8SLM - chain A; structure by X-ray diffraction, 2.81 A resolution.

Chain A:
Molecule: Zn dependent hydrolase fused to HTH domain, IrrE ortholog
Organism: Deinococcus geothermalis
UniProtKB: Q1J1D6 (Q1J1D6_DEIGD); numbering as in UniProt (aligned over 1-289)
Amino-acid sequence (291 residues; row label = number of the first residue in the row; numbers below 1 keep their minus sign (Gly-1 is residue -1)):
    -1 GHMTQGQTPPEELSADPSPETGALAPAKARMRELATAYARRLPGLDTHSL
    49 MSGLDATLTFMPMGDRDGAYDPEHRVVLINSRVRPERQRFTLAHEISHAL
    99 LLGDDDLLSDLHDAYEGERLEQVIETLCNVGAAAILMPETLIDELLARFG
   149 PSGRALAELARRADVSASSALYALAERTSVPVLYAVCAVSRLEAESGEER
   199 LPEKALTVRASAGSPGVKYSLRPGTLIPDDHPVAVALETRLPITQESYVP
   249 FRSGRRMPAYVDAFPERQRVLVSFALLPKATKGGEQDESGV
Disordered / not traced: -1 to 18, 71-72, 192-200, 278-289
Construct notes: expression tag (-1 to 0)
Small-molecule neighbours: Mn2+ (MN): Tyr68, His92, Glu93, His96, Glu123
What the authors report for this chain:
  - binding site for sulfate ion: Arg85, Arg207, Arg267
  - Mn2+ coordination: His92, His96
  - mutagenesis - R85A/R207A/R267A: abolished binding to ssDNA
  - mutagenesis - R85A/R207A, R207A/R267A: decreased binding to ssDNA
  - mutagenesis - R85A/R207A/R267A: abolished catalytic activity on ssDNA
  - mutagenesis - L22A/K26A/R117A: unchanged catalytic activity on ssDNA

In short:
Bound to chain A: Mn2+. The paper reports a binding site for sulfate ion at Arg85, Arg207 and Arg267;
R85A/R207A and R207A/R267A reduce binding to ssDNA; 4 substitutions were tested in all.
Chain A is Zn dependent hydrolase fused to HTH domain, IrrE ortholog (Deinococcus geothermalis); the
structure, Crystal structure of Deinococcus geothermalis PprI, was determined by X-ray diffraction, deposited
together with 8SLN.
